Entry 7CLR (electron microscopy, 3.50 A resolution); this record covers chains A and z of the 52 polymer chains in the assembly.

# Chain A
Molecule: Flagellar L-ring protein
Source organism: Salmonella enterica subsp. enterica serovar Typhimurium
UniProt: A0A0J5DWE9 (A0A0J5DWE9_SALTM); residues -20 to 211 here correspond to UniProt positions 1-232 (UniProt number = residue number + 21)
Sequence (232 residues; numbered -20 to 211; the number before each row is that of its first residue; numbers below 1 keep their minus sign (Met-20 is residue -20)):
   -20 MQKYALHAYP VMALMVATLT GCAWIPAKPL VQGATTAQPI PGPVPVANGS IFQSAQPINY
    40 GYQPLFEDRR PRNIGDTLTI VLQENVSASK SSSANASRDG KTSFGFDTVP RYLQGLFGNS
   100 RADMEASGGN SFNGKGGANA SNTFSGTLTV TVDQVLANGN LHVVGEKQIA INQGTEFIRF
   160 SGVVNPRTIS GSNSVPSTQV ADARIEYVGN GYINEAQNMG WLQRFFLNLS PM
Disordered / not traced: -20 to 0

# Chain z
Molecule: Flagellar P-ring protein
Source organism: Salmonella enterica subsp. enterica serovar Typhimurium
UniProt: A0A0F7J5J5 (A0A0F7J5J5_SALTM); residues -18 to 346 here correspond to UniProt positions 1-365 (UniProt number = residue number + 19)
Sequence (365 residues; row label = number of the first residue in the row; numbers below 1 keep their minus sign (Met-18 is residue -18)):
   -18 MFKALAGIVL ALVATLAHAE RIRDLTSVQG VRENSLIGYG LVVGLDGTGD QTTQTPFTTQ
    42 TLNNMLSQLG ITVPTGTNMQ LKNVAAVMVT ASYPPFARQG QTIDVVVSSM GNAKSLRGGT
   102 LLMTPLKGVD SQVYALAQGN ILVGGAGASA GGSSVQVNQL NGGRITNGAI IERELPTQFG
   162 AGNTINLQLN DEDFTMAQQI TDAINRARGY GSATALDART VQVRVPSGNS SQVRFLADIQ
   222 NMEVNVTPQD AKVVINSRTG SVVMNREVTL DSCAVAQGNL SVTVNRQLNV NQPNTPFGGG
   282 QTVVTPQTQI DLRQSGGSLQ SVRSSANLNS VVRALNALGA TPMDLMSILQ SMQSAGCLRA
   342 KLEII
Disordered / not traced: -18 to 0, 127-137, 265-296
Disulfide bonds: Cys254-Cys338
What the authors report for this chain:
  - mutagenesis - K63A/K95D, K63D/K95A, K63D/K95D: decreased stability

# Interface between chain A and chain z
Pairs across the interface (12; chain A residue first):
  Asn27(A) - Gln80(z)
  Phe31(A) - Val114(z)  hydrophobic
  Phe31(A) - Glu153(z)
  Ser33(A) - Arg154(z)
  Pro36(A) - Gln113(z)
  Pro36(A) - Arg154(z)
  Ile37(A) - Gln113(z)
  Asn38(A) - Gln113(z)
  Gly40(A) - Val110(z)
  Tyr41(A) - Val110(z)  hydrophobic
  Gln42(A) - Val110(z)  hydrogen bond (backbone-backbone)
  Gln42(A) - Ser112(z)  hydrogen bond
Other interface residues (no listed pair), chain A (11 interface residues in all): Tyr39, Leu44
Other interface residues (no listed pair), chain z (10 interface residues in all): Ile18, Asp111, Leu117

# In short
The interface between chain A and chain z involves 11 residues on one side and 10 on the other; the contacts
include 2 hydrogen bonds. Polar contacts include Gln42(A)-Ser112(z) and Gln42(A)-Val110(z). From the paper:
K63A/K95D, K63D/K95A and K63D/K95D of chain z reduce stability.
Chain A is Flagellar L-ring protein and chain z is Flagellar P-ring protein, both from Salmonella enterica
subsp. enterica serovar Typhimurium; the structure, CryoEM structure of S.typhimurium flagellar LP ring, was
determined by electron microscopy.
